PDB entry 1M3D | X-ray diffraction, 2.00 A resolution | chains E and F of the 6 polymer chains in the assembly

# Chain E
Molecule: Type IV Collagen Noncollagenous Domain- Alpha1
Source organism: Bos taurus
Notes: fragment: NC1 domain (Residues 1-229)
UniProt: Q7SIB2 (Q7SIB2_BOVIN); residue numbers follow UniProt; this construct covers 1-229
Amino-acid sequence (229 residues; row label = number of the first residue in the row):
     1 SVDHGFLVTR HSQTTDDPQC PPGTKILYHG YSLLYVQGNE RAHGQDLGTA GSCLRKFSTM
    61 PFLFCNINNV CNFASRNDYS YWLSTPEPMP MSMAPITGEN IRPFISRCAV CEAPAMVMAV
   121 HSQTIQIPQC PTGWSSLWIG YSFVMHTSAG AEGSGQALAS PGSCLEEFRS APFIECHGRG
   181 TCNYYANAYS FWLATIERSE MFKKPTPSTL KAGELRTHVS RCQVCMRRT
Unresolved in the structure: 1-3, 228-229
Cystine bridges: Cys20-Cys111, Cys53-Cys108, Cys65-Cys71, Cys130-Cys225, Cys164-Cys222, Cys176-Cys182
UniProt features mapped onto this chain:
  - modified residue: Pro207 (3-hydroxyproline)

# Chain F
Molecule: Type IV Collagen Noncollagenous Domain- Alpha2
Source organism: Bos taurus
Notes: fragment: NC1 domain (Residues 1-227)
UniProt: Q7SIB3 (Q7SIB3_BOVIN); residues 1-227 here = UniProt positions 1-227
Amino-acid sequence (227 residues; numbered 1 to 227; the number before each row is that of its first residue):
     1 ISIGYLLVKH SQTDQEPMCP VGMNKLWSGY SLLYFEGQEK AHNQDLGLAG SCLARFSTMP
    61 FLYCNPGDVC YYASRNDKSY WLSTTAPLPM MPVAEEDIRP YISRCSVCEA PAVAIAVHSQ
   121 DVSIPHCPAG WRSLWIGYSF LMHTAAGDEG GGQSLVSPGS CLEDFRATPF IECNGARGTC
   181 HYYANKYSFW LTTIPEQSFQ GTPSADTLKA GLIRTHISRC QVCMKNL
Unresolved in the structure: 1-3, 227
Cystine bridges: Cys19-Cys108, Cys52-Cys105, Cys64-Cys70, Cys127-Cys223, Cys161-Cys220, Cys173-Cys180
Ion coordination: lutetium (III) ion near Asp148 (its only coordinating residue here)

# How chain E and chain F interact
Residue-residue contacts (111):
  His4(E) with Tyr5(F); Pro111(F), hydrogen bond (side chain-backbone); Lys225(F)
  Gly5(E) with Trp131(F); Lys225(F)
  Phe6(E) with Tyr5(F)
  Leu7(E) with Ile115(F), hydrophobic
  Leu27(E) with Pro128(F), hydrophobic
  Tyr31(E) with Ser198(F); Phe199(F)
  Val36(E) with Met142(F), hydrophobic
  Gly38(E) with Met142(F); Thr144(F); Phe189(F)
  Asn39(E) with Thr144(F), hydrogen bond; Tyr187(F); Phe189(F)
  Arg41(E) with Met142(F); Asp148(F); Glu149(F), salt bridge; Gly150(F), hydrogen bond (side chain-backbone); Gly151(F)
  His43(E) with Leu141(F), hydrogen bond (side chain-backbone); Met142(F); Gly152(F); Gln153(F), hydrogen bond (side chain-backbone)
  Gln45(E) with Leu141(F); Gln153(F); Ser154(F); Leu155(F)
  Thr49(E) with Val156(F)
  Ala50(E) with Val156(F), hydrophobic
  Gly51(E) with Leu155(F); Val156(F)
  Leu54(E) with Gln120(F)
  Arg55(E) with Val117(F); His118(F), hydrogen bond (side chain-backbone); Gln120(F); Ser198(F)
  Lys56(E) with Ser119(F); Gln120(F), hydrogen bond (side chain-backbone); Asp121(F), salt bridge; Ile194(F), hydrogen bond (side chain-backbone); Glu196(F), hydrogen bond (side chain-backbone); Gln197(F); Ser198(F)
  Phe57(E) with Ser198(F), hydrogen bond (backbone-backbone); Phe199(F), hydrophobic; Gln200(F), hydrogen bond (backbone-backbone)
  Ser58(E) with Ile194(F); Gln200(F), hydrogen bond; Pro203(F)
  Thr59(E) with Gln200(F), hydrogen bond (backbone-backbone); Gly201(F); Pro203(F)
  Pro61(E) with Leu191(F); Thr192(F), hydrogen bond (backbone-backbone)
  Phe62(E) with Leu141(F), hydrophobic; Phe189(F), hydrophobic; Trp190(F); Thr192(F)
  Leu63(E) with Phe189(F); Trp190(F), hydrogen bond (backbone-backbone); Thr192(F); Leu208(F), hydrophobic
  Phe64(E) with Tyr187(F), hydrophobic; Ser188(F); Phe189(F), hydrophobic
  Cys65(E) with Phe165(F), hydrophobic; Ala167(F); Lys186(F); Tyr187(F); Ser188(F), hydrogen bond (backbone-backbone)
  Asn66(E) with Ala167(F); Thr168(F); Tyr187(F)
  Ile67(E) with Thr168(F); Tyr183(F); Ala184(F), hydrophobic
  Asn69(E) with Ala167(F); Lys209(F); Ala210(F), hydrogen bond (backbone-backbone); Ile213(F)
  Val70(E) with Thr207(F); Leu208(F)
  Cys71(E) with Thr207(F); Leu208(F), hydrogen bond (backbone-backbone); Ile213(F), hydrophobic
  Asn72(E) with Asp206(F); Thr207(F), hydrogen bond
  Phe73(E) with Thr192(F); Pro203(F), hydrophobic; Ser204(F); Ala205(F); Asp206(F), hydrogen bond (backbone-backbone)
  Ala74(E) with Pro203(F), hydrophobic; Ala205(F)
  Ser75(E) with Ala205(F); Asp206(F)
  Arg76(E) with Tyr187(F), hydrogen bond
  Gly98(E) with Phe199(F); Gly201(F); Thr202(F)
  Ile101(E) with Phe199(F), hydrophobic; Gly201(F)
  Arg102(E) with Phe199(F)
  Glu112(E) with Trp131(F), hydrogen bond; Lys225(F), salt bridge
  Gly178(E) with Pro203(F)
  Gly180(E) with Gly201(F); Pro203(F)
Also at the interface, not in a pair above, chain E (46 interface residues in all): Lys25, Met60, Asp78, Glu99
Also at the interface, not in a pair above, chain F (59 interface residues in all): Ala41, Asn43, Ala112, Val113, Ala129, His143, His216

# Overview
Chain E and chain F form an interface of 46 and 59 residues respectively; the contacts include 22 hydrogen
bonds and 3 salt bridges. Polar pairs include Arg41(E)-Glu149(F), Lys56(E)-Asp121(F) and Glu112(E)-Lys225(F).
Chain E is Type IV Collagen Noncollagenous Domain- Alpha1 and chain F is Type IV Collagen Noncollagenous
Domain- Alpha2, both from Bos taurus; the structure, Structure of Type IV Collagen NC1 Domains, was determined
by X-ray diffraction.
